1P3L - chains E and F of the 10 polymer chains in the assembly; structure by X-ray diffraction, 2.40 A resolution.

# Chain E
Molecule: Histone H3
Organism: Xenopus laevis
UniProtKB: Q7ZT64 (Q7ZT64_9ZZZZ); residues 601-735 here correspond to UniProt positions 2-136 (UniProt number = residue number - 599)
Sequence (135 residues; row label = number of the first residue in the row):
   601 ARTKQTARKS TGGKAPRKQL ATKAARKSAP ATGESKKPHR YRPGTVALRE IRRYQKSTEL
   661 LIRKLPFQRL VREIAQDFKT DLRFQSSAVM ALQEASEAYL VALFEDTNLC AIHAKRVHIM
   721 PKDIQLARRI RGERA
Not modelled in the structure: 601-636
Sequence notes: conflict Glu634 (Gly35 in Q7ZT64), Ser635 (Val36 in Q7ZT64), Ala702 (Gly103 in Q7ZT64), His718 (Thr119 in Q7ZT64)

# Chain F
Molecule: Histone H4
Organism: Xenopus laevis
UniProtKB: P62799 (H4_XENLA); residues 201-302 here correspond to UniProt positions 1-102 (UniProt number = residue number - 200)
Sequence (102 residues; numbered 201 to 302; the number before each row is that of its first residue):
   201 SGRGKGGKGL GKGGAKRHRK VLRDNIQGIT KPAIRRLARR GGVKRISGLI YEETRGVLKV
   261 FLENVIRDAV TYTEHAKRKT VTAMDVVYAL KRQGRTLYGF GG
Not modelled in the structure: 201-219

# Chain E / chain F interface
Contacting residue pairs (102; chain E residue first):
  Pro643(E) with Arg245(F)
  Gly644(E) with Lys244(F)
  Ala647(E) with Arg239(F); Lys244(F)
  Glu650(E) with Arg239(F), salt bridge
  Ile651(E) with Arg239(F); Gly242(F); Val243(F)
  Tyr654(E) with Arg236(F); Arg239(F); Arg240(F), hydrogen bond (backbone-side chain)
  Gln655(E) with Arg239(F); Arg240(F), hydrogen bond (side chain-backbone); Gly242(F)
  Ser657(E) with Arg240(F), hydrogen bond
  Thr658(E) with Arg240(F)
  Glu659(E) with Arg240(F), salt bridge
  Leu661(E) with Ala233(F); Arg236(F), hydrogen bond (backbone-side chain); Leu237(F), hydrophobic; Arg240(F)
  Ile662(E) with Ile229(F), hydrophobic; Leu237(F), hydrophobic
  Pro666(E) with Gly228(F)
  Arg669(E) with Asn225(F)
  Leu670(E) with Asn225(F); Ile226(F); Ile229(F), hydrophobic; Leu262(F), hydrophobic
  Arg672(E) with Leu222(F)
  Glu673(E) with Leu222(F); Arg223(F); Asp224(F), hydrogen bond (side chain-backbone); Asn225(F), hydrogen bond
  Ile674(E) with Leu262(F), hydrophobic; Ile266(F), hydrophobic
  Ala675(E) with Ile266(F), hydrophobic
  Phe678(E) with Glu263(F); Arg267(F)
  Lys679(E) with Glu274(F)
  Asp681(E) with Lys279(F)
  Leu682(E) with Val270(F), hydrophobic; Lys279(F)
  Arg683(E) with Lys279(F), hydrogen bond (backbone-backbone); Thr280(F); Val281(F), hydrogen bond (backbone-backbone)
  Phe684(E) with Val281(F)
  Gln685(E) with Thr280(F); Val281(F), hydrogen bond (backbone-backbone); Thr282(F); Ala283(F), hydrogen bond (side chain-backbone)
  Ser687(E) with Ala283(F); Phe300(F)
  Ala688(E) with Val281(F); Thr282(F); Ala283(F); Val286(F), hydrophobic
  Met690(E) with Phe300(F), hydrophobic
  Ala691(E) with Val286(F), hydrophobic; Leu297(F); Phe300(F); Gly302(F)
  Leu692(E) with Val265(F), hydrophobic; Val286(F), hydrophobic
  Glu694(E) with Phe300(F)
  Ala695(E) with Phe261(F); Leu290(F), hydrophobic
  Ser696(E) with Leu258(F); Phe261(F); Leu262(F)
  Glu697(E) with Leu237(F)
  Tyr699(E) with Val257(F); Phe261(F), hydrophobic; Arg295(F)
  Leu700(E) with Leu237(F), hydrophobic; Thr254(F); Leu258(F), hydrophobic
  Val701(E) with Leu237(F), hydrophobic; Arg240(F); Gly241(F)
  Leu703(E) with Val257(F), hydrophobic
  Phe704(E) with Ile234(F), hydrophobic; Leu237(F); Ala238(F), hydrophobic; Val243(F); Thr254(F)
  Glu705(E) with Gly241(F)
  Asn708(E) with Gly242(F), hydrogen bond (side chain-backbone)
  Val717(E) with Arg245(F), hydrogen bond (backbone-backbone)
  His718(E) with Arg245(F), hydrogen bond; Ile246(F)
  Ile719(E) with Val243(F), hydrophobic; Arg245(F), hydrogen bond (backbone-backbone); Ser247(F), hydrogen bond (backbone-backbone); Ile250(F)
  Met720(E) with Ile250(F)
  Pro721(E) with Leu249(F), hydrophobic; Ile250(F); Glu253(F)
  Ile724(E) with Ile250(F), hydrophobic; Thr254(F)
  Gln725(E) with Glu253(F), hydrogen bond
Interface residues without a listed pair, chain E (55 interface residues in all): Leu648, Phe667, Val671, Gln676, Ala698, Arg728
Interface residues without a listed pair, chain F (47 interface residues in all): Lys259

# Overview
55 residues of chain E and 47 residues of chain F are in contact; the contacts include 16 hydrogen bonds and 2
salt bridges. Among the polar pairs are Glu650(E)-Arg239(F), Glu659(E)-Arg240(F) and Tyr654(E)-Arg240(F).
Here chain E is Histone H3 and chain F is Histone H4, both from Xenopus laevis. Entry 1P3L (Crystallographic
Studies of Nucleosome Core Particles containing Histone 'Sin' Mutants) was determined by X-ray diffraction,
deposited together with 1P34, 1P3A, 1P3B, 1P3F, 1P3G, 1P3I and 4 further entries.
